Entry 4CVJ (X-ray diffraction, 2.18 A resolution); this record covers chain A.

Chain A:
Name: Cytochrome C peroxidase, mitochondrial
Organism: Saccharomyces cerevisiae
Notes: EC 1.11.1.5
UniProtKB: D6VXC7 (CCPR_YEAST); residues 4-294 here correspond to UniProt positions 71-361 (UniProt number = residue number + 67)
Amino-acid sequence (294 residues; numbered 1 to 294; the number before each row is that of its first residue):
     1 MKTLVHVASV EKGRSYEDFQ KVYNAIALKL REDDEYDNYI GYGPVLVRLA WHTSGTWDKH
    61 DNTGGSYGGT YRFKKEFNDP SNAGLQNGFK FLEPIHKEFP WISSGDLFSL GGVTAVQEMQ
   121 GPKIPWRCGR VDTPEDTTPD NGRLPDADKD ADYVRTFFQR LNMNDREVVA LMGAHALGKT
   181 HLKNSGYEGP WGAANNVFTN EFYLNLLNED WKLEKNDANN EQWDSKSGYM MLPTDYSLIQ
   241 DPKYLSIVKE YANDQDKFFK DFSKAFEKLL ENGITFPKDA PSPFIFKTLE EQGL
Not modelled in the structure: 1-2
Differences from the reference sequence: expression tag (1-3)
Metal / ion sites: heme Fe near His-175 (its only coordinating residue here)
Small-molecule neighbours: heme (HEM): Pro-44, Val-45, Val-47, Arg-48, Trp-51, His-52, Pro-145, Asp-146, Ala-147, Val-154, Phe-158, Leu-171, Met-172, Ala-174, His-175, Leu-177, Gly-178, Lys-179, Thr-180, His-181, Asn-184, Ser-185, Tyr-187, Trp-191, Leu-232, Thr-234, Phe-262, Phe-266
From the paper describing this entry:
  - conformationally variable residues (side-chain flip): Arg-48
  - binding site for heme: Arg-48, Trp-51
  - catalytic residues: His-52, Trp-191
  - catalytic residues: Arg-48 (proposed by the authors, not directly observed)

In short:
Bound to chain A: heme. From the paper: catalytic residues His-52, Trp-191 and Arg-48; a binding site for heme
at Arg-48 and Trp-51.
Chain A is Cytochrome C peroxidase, mitochondrial (Saccharomyces cerevisiae); the structure, Neutron Structure
of Compound I intermediate of Cytochrome c Peroxidase - Deuterium exchanged 100 K, was determined by X-ray
diffraction together with 4CVI from the same study.
